PDB entry 2E2J | X-ray diffraction, 3.50 A resolution | chains T and B of the 13 polymer chains in the assembly

Chain T:
Molecule: 27-MER DNA template strand
Sequence (27 nucleotides; each row starts with the number of its first residue):
     1 TACCGATAAGCAGACGACCCTCTCGAT

Chain B:
Name: DNA-directed RNA polymerase II 140 kDa polypeptide
From: Saccharomyces cerevisiae
Notes: EC 2.7.7.6
Reference sequence: P08518 (RPB2_YEAST); residues 1-1224 here = UniProt positions 1-1224
Chain sequence (1224 residues; numbered 1 to 1224; the number before each row is that of its first residue):
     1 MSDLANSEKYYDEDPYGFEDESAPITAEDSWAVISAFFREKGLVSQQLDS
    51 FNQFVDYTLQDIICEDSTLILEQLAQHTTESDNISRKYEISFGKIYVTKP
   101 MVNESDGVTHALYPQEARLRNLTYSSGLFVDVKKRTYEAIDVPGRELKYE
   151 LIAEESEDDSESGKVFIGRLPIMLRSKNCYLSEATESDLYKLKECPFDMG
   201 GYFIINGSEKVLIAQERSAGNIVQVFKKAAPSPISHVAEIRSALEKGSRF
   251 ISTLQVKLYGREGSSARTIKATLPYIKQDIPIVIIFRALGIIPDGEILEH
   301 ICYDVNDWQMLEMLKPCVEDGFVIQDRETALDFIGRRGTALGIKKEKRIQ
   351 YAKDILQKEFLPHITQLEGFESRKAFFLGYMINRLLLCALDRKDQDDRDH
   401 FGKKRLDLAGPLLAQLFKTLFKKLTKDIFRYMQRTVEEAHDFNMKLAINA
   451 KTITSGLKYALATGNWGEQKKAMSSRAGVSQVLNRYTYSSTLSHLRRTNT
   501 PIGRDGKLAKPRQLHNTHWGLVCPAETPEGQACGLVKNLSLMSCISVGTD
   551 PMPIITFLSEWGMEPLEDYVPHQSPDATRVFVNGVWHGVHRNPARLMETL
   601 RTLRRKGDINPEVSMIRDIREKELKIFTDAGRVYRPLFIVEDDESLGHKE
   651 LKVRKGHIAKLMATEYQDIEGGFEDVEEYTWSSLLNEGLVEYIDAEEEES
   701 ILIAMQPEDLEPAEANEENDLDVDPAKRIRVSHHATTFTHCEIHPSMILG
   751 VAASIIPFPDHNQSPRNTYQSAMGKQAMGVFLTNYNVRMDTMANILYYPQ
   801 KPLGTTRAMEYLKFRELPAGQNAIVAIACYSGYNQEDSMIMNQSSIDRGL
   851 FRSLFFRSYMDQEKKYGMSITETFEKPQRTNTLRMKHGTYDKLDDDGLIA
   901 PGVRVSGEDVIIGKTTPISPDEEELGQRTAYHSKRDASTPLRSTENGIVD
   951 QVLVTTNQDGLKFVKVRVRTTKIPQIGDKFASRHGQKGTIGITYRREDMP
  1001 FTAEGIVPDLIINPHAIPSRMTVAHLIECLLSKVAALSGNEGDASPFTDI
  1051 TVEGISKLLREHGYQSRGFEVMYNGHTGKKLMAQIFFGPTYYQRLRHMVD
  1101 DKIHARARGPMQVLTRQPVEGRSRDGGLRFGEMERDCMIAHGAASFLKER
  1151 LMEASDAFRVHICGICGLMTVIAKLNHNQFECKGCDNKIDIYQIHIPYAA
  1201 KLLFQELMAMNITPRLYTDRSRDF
Not modelled in the structure: 1-19, 71-88, 135-163, 336-344, 438-445, 503-508, 669-677, 716-721, 920-932, 1223-1224
Bound ions: Zn2+: Cys1163, Cys1166, Cys1182, Cys1185
Ligand contacts: phosphomethylphosphonic acid guanylate ester (G2P): Arg766, Tyr769, Arg1020

How chain T and chain B interact:
Residue-residue contacts - 14 pairs, chain T then chain B:
  DC19(T) - Met1133(B)  sugar contact
  DC20(T) - Arg1129(B)  salt bridge to the phosphate
  DC20(T) - Gly1131(B)  phosphate contact
  DT21(T) - Leu1128(B)  phosphate contact
  DT21(T) - Arg1129(B)  hydrogen bond to the phosphate
  DC22(T) - Gly1121(B)  phosphate contact
  DC22(T) - Arg1122(B)  hydrogen bond to the phosphate
  DT23(T) - Met792(B)  phosphate contact
  DT23(T) - Arg1122(B)  salt bridge to the phosphate
  DT23(T) - Ser1123(B)  hydrogen bond to the phosphate
  DC24(T) - Met792(B)  phosphate contact
  DC24(T) - Arg857(B)  salt bridge to the phosphate
  DC24(T) - Arg942(B)  salt bridge to the phosphate
  DG25(T) - Thr791(B)  phosphate contact
Other interface residues (no listed pair), chain T (9 interface residues in all): DA26, DT27
Other interface residues (no listed pair), chain B (20 interface residues in all): Asn206, Ser208, Lys210, Tyr459, Ala462, Thr463, Val482, Gly1127, Glu1134

Summary:
9 residues of chain T and 20 residues of chain B are in contact; the contacts include 3 hydrogen bonds and 4
salt bridges. Polar pairs include DT21(T)-Arg1129(B), DC22(T)-Arg1122(B) and DT23(T)-Ser1123(B). Bound to
chain B: phosphomethylphosphonic acid guanylate ester.
Here chain T is 27-MER DNA template strand and chain B is DNA-directed RNA polymerase II 140 kDa polypeptide
(Saccharomyces cerevisiae). Entry 2E2J (RNA polymerase II elongation complex in 5 mM Mg+2 with GMPCPP) was
determined by X-ray diffraction, deposited together with 2E2H, 2E2I, 2NVQ, 2NVT, 2NVX, 2NVY, 2NVZ and 2YU9.
